6T8D - chain X; structure by X-ray diffraction, 2.10 A resolution.

Chain X:
Name: MakB
Organism: Vibrio cholerae serotype O1 (strain ATCC 39315 / El Tor Inaba N16961)
UniProtKB: Q9KL65 (Q9KL65_VIBCH); residues 1-354 here = UniProt positions 1-354
Sequence (380 residues; each row starts with the number of its first residue; numbers below 1 keep their minus sign (Met-25 is residue -25)):
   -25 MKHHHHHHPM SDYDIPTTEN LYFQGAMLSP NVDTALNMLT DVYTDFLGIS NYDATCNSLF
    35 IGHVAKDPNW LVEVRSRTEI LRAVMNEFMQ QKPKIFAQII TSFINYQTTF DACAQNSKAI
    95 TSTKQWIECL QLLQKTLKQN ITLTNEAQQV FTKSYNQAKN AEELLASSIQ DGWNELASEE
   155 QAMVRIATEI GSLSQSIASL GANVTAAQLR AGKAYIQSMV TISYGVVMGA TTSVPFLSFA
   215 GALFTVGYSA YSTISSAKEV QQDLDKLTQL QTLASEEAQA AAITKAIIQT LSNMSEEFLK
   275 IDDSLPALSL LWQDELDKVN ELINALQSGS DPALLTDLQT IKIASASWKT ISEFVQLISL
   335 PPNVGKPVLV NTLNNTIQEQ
Disordered / not traced: -25 to -1
Differences from the reference sequence: initiating methionine (-25); expression tag (-24 to 0)
Cystine bridges: Cys87-Cys103

Summary:
Chain X is MakB (Vibrio cholerae serotype O1 (strain ATCC 39315 / El Tor Inaba N16961)); the structure, The
cytotoxin MakB from Vibrio cholerae, was determined by X-ray diffraction (same publication as 6TAO).
